6P70 - chains C and F of the 8 polymer chains in the assembly; structure by X-ray diffraction, 3.05 A resolution.

Chain C:
Name: DNA-directed RNA polymerase subunit beta
From: Thermus thermophilus
Notes: EC 2.7.7.6
UniProtKB: Q8RQE9 (RPOB_THET8); residue numbers follow UniProt; this construct covers 1-1119
Sequence (1119 residues; row label = number of the first residue in the row):
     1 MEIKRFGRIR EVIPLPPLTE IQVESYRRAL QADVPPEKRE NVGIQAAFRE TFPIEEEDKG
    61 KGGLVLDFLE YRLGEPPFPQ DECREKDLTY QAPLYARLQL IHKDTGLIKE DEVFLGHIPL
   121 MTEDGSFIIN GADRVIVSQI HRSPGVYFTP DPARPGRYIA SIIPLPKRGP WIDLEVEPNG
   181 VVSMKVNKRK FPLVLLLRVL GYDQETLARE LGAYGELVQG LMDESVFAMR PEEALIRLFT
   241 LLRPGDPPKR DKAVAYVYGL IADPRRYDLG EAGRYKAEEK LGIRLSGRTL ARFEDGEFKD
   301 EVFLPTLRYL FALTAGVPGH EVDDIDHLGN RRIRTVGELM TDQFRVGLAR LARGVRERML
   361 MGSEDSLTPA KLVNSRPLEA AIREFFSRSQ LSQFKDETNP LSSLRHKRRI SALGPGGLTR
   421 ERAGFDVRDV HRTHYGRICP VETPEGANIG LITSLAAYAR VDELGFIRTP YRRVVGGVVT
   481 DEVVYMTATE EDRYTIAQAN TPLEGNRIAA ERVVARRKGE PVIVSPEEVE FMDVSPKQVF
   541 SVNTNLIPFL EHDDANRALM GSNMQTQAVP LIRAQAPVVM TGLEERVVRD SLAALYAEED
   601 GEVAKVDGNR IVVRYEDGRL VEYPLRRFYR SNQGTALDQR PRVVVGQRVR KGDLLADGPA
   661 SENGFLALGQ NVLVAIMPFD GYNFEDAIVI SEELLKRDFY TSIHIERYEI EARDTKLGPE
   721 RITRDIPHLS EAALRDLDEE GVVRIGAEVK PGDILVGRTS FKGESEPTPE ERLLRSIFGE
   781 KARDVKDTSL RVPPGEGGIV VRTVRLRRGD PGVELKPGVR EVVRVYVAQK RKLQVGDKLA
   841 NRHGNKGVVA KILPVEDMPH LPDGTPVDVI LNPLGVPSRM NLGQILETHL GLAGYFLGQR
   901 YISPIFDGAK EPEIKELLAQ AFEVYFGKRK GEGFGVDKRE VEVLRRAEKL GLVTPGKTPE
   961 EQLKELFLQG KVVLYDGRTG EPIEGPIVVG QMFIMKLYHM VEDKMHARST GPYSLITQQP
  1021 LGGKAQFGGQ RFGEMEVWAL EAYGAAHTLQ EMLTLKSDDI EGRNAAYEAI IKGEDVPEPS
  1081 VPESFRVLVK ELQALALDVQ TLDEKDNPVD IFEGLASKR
Unresolved in the structure: 57-63, 1119

Chain F:
Name: RNA polymerase sigma factor SigA
From: Thermus thermophilus
UniProtKB: Q72L95 (SIGA_THET2); numbering as in UniProt (aligned over 1-423)
Sequence (423 residues; row label = number of the first residue in the row):
     1 MKKSKRKNAQ AQEAQETEVL VQEEAEELPE FPEGEPDPDL EDPDLTLEDD LLDLPEEGEG
    61 LDLEEEEEDL PIPKISTSDP VRQYLHEIGQ VPLLTLEEEV ELARKVEEGM EAIKKLSEIT
   121 GLDPDLIREV VRAKILGSAR VRHIPGLKET LDPKTVEEID QKLKSLPKEH KRYLHIAREG
   181 EAARQHLIEA NLRLVVSIAK KYTGRGLSFL DLIQEGNQGL IRAVEKFEYK RRFKFSTYAT
   241 WWIRQAINRA IADQARTIRI PVHMVETINK LSRTARQLQQ ELGREPTYEE IAEAMGPGWD
   301 AKRVEETLKI AQEPVSLETP IGDEKDSFYG DFIPDEHLPS PVDAATQSLL SEELEKALSK
   361 LSEREAMVLK LRKGLIDGRE HTLEEVGAFF GVTRERIRQI ENKALRKLKY HESRTRKLRD
   421 FLD
Unresolved in the structure: 1-77
Differences from the reference sequence: conflict Thr46 (Ala in Q72L95)
Ion coordination: Mg2+: Asp326 (shared with 1 residue of chain G)
Curated features (UniProtKB/Swiss-Prot):
  - DNA-binding region: Leu383 to Asn402 (H-T-H motif)
  - region: Ser78 to Ile113 (Sigma-70 factor domain-1)
  - motif: Asp211 to Gln214 (Interaction with polymerase core subunit RpoC)

Chain C / chain F interface:
Pairs across the interface (77):
  Tyr95(C) with Gly283(F)
  Phe114(C) with Gln279(F); Gln280(F); Gly283(F); Arg284(F)
  His117(C) with Gly283(F); Arg284(F)
  Pro244(C) with Arg82(F), hydrogen bond (backbone-side chain)
  Arg353(C) with Lys201(F); Thr203(F), hydrogen bond (side chain-backbone)
  Glu357(C) with Lys201(F)
  Arg358(C) with Arg276(F)
  Met361(C) with Lys201(F); Arg244(F)
  Ala370(C) with Gln280(F), hydrogen bond (backbone-side chain)
  Val373(C) with Gln280(F), hydrogen bond (backbone-side chain)
  Asn374(C) with Arg276(F), hydrogen bond
  Ser375(C) with Gln279(F)
  Arg376(C) with Arg276(F); Gln279(F), hydrogen bond; Glu285(F), salt bridge
  Glu379(C) with Gln279(F), hydrogen bond
  Gln390(C) with Asp323(F)
  Arg420(C) with Asp323(F)
  His728(C) with Leu422(F)
  Thr768(C) with Gln347(F), hydrogen bond
  Glu770(C) with Leu350(F); Ser351(F), hydrogen bond; Leu354(F); Leu375(F)
  Arg772(C) with Glu380(F), salt bridge
  Leu773(C) with Leu369(F), hydrophobic
  Leu774(C) with Leu350(F), hydrophobic; Leu422(F), hydrophobic
  Ser776(C) with Leu405(F)
  Ile777(C) with Leu408(F), hydrophobic; Lys409(F)
  Phe778(C) with Glu412(F); Leu418(F); Arg419(F); Leu422(F), hydrophobic
  Arg808(C) with Glu305(F), salt bridge
  Glu814(C) with Thr287(F); Tyr288(F), hydrogen bond (side chain-backbone); Glu289(F)
  Leu815(C) with Tyr288(F), hydrogen bond (backbone-side chain)
  Lys816(C) with Tyr288(F)
  Pro817(C) with Tyr288(F); Glu305(F); Lys309(F); Gln312(F)
  Gly818(C) with Glu305(F), hydrogen bond (backbone-side chain)
  Thr1010(C) with Val342(F)
  Pro1012(C) with Pro334(F), hydrophobic
  Tyr1013(C) with Ile333(F); Pro334(F); Asp335(F), hydrogen bond (backbone-backbone); Pro341(F)
  Ser1014(C) with Gly330(F); Asp331(F)
  Leu1015(C) with Ile333(F), hydrophobic; Asp335(F)
  Gln1018(C) with Asp335(F), hydrogen bond; Leu338(F)
  Leu1021(C) with Asp331(F); Ile333(F); Pro334(F)
  Ile1060(C) with Leu338(F), hydrophobic
  Arg1063(C) with Pro341(F)
  Asn1064(C) with Ser340(F); Pro341(F); Ala344(F)
  Tyr1067(C) with Pro341(F); Val342(F); Ala345(F), hydrophobic
  Glu1068(C) with Ser348(F)
  Lys1072(C) with Glu352(F), salt bridge
Other interface residues (no listed pair), chain C (54 interface residues in all): Pro93, Val113, Gly116, Arg243, Pro769, Glu771, Glu780, Val819, Gln1026, Ile1071
Other interface residues (no listed pair), chain F (54 interface residues in all): Pro286, Leu308, Glu324, Phe332, Pro339, Leu349, Lys373, Gly374, Phe421, Asp423

In short:
The chain C/chain F interface involves 54 residues from each chain, with 14 hydrogen bonds and 4 salt bridges.
Among the polar pairs are Arg376(C)-Glu285(F), Arg772(C)-Glu380(F) and Arg808(C)-Glu305(F).
Chain C is DNA-directed RNA polymerase subunit beta and chain F is RNA polymerase sigma factor SigA, both from
Thermus thermophilus; the structure, X-ray crystal structure of bacterial RNA polymerase and pyrBI promoter
complex, was determined by X-ray diffraction (same publication as 6OVR, 6OVY, 6OW3, 6OY5, 6OY6, 6OY7 and
6P71).
